Entry 5NML (X-ray diffraction, 2.50 A resolution); this record covers chain A.

Chain A:
Molecule: Nanobody Nb36 Ser85Cys
From: Lama glama
Notes: antibody fragment or engineered binder
Sequence (125 residues; each row starts with the number of its first residue):
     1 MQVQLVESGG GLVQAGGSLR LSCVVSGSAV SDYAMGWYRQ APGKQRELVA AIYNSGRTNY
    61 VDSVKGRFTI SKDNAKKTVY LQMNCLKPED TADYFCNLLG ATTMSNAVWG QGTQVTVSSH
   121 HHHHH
Not modelled in the structure: 121-125
Disulfides: Cys23-Cys96
Reported in the primary citation:
  - Hg2+ coordination: Cys85

Overview:
From the paper: Hg2+ coordination by Cys85.
Chain A is Nanobody Nb36 Ser85Cys (Lama glama); the structure, Nb36 Ser85Cys with Hg bound, was determined by
X-ray diffraction (same publication as 5NM0, 5NLU and 5NLW).
